PDB entry 6HV9 | electron microscopy, 4.98 A resolution (low resolution: residue-level contacts below are approximate; hydrogen-bond / salt-bridge calls are withheld) | chains C and F of the 16 polymer chains in the assembly

[Chain C]
Protein: DNA replication complex GINS protein PSF1
Organism: Saccharomyces cerevisiae
Reference sequence: A0A6A5Q203 (A0A6A5Q203_YEASX); numbering as in UniProt (aligned over 1-208)
Amino-acid sequence (208 residues; numbered 1 to 208; the number before each row is that of its first residue):
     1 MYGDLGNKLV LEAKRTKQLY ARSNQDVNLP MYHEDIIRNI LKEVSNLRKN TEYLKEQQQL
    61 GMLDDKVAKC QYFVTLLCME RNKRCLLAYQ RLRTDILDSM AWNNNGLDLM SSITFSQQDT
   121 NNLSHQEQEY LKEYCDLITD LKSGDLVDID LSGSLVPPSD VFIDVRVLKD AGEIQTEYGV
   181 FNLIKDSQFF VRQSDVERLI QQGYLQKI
Unresolved in the structure: 108-119, 174-175

[Chain F]
Protein: DNA replication complex GINS protein SLD5
Organism: Saccharomyces cerevisiae
Reference sequence: Q03406 (SLD5_YEAST); residues 1-294 here = UniProt positions 1-294
Amino-acid sequence (294 residues; numbered 1 to 294; the number before each row is that of its first residue):
     1 MDINIDDILA ELDKETTAVD STKITQGSSS TTHRDANTIV GSSLDLNDKT QIYVSPQQDF
    61 SDLMKSWKNE RCSPELLPYP HQLMKRLLNR ISMQSQLIEN ISMGFLDMQN ASNANPPMPN
   121 ESKLPLLCME TELERLKFVI RSYIRCRLSK IDKFSLYLRQ LNEDENSLIS LTDLLSKDEI
   181 KYHDTHSLIW LKLVNDSILK YMPEELQAIN DTEGSVNMID EPDWNKFVFI HVNGPPDGKW
   241 NEDPLLQENE FGKPCYTVTI PDLKEEVELT IGSIYVMRYE VIRDLLRDDK VALI
Unresolved in the structure: 1-53, 98, 111-120, 176, 239-247, 259, 294

[Interface between chain C and chain F]
Pairs across the interface - 36 pairs, chain C then chain F:
  Leu41(C) - Tyr201(F)
  Met79(C) - Leu206(F)
  Glu80(C) - Gly214(F)
  Lys83(C) - Leu206(F)
  Arg84(C) - Ser215(F)
  Arg84(C) - Asn217(F)
  Leu87(C) - Val194(F)
  Arg91(C) - Trp190(F)
  Thr94(C) - Trp190(F)
  Thr94(C) - Leu193(F)
  Gln126(C) - Leu193(F)
  Gln126(C) - Asp196(F)
  Gln126(C) - Ser197(F)
  Tyr130(C) - His186(F)
  Tyr130(C) - Ile189(F)
  Tyr130(C) - Trp190(F)
  Tyr130(C) - Leu193(F)
  Glu133(C) - Ile189(F)
  Tyr134(C) - Tyr182(F)
  Tyr134(C) - His186(F)
  Leu137(C) - Tyr182(F)
  Leu137(C) - Thr185(F)
  Leu141(C) - Asp178(F)
  Asp145(C) - Asp178(F)
  Val147(C) - Ile91(F)
  Asp148(C) - Lys137(F)
  Asp150(C) - Arg141(F)
  Leu151(C) - Leu148(F)
  Ser154(C) - Phe138(F)
  Ser154(C) - Arg141(F)
  Leu155(C) - Phe138(F)
  Val156(C) - Phe138(F)
  Pro157(C) - Phe138(F)
  Val161(C) - Leu127(F)
  Phe162(C) - Leu127(F)
  Arg192(C) - Leu127(F)
Also at the interface, not in a pair above, chain C (33 interface residues in all): Arg48, Leu76, Leu146, Ile149, Gly153, Pro158, Ser194
Also at the interface, not in a pair above, chain F (31 interface residues in all): Leu88, Glu130, Glu134, Arg135, Ile144, Asp152, Lys153, Pro203, Thr212, Val216

[Summary]
33 residues of chain C face 31 of chain F across their interface.
Here chain C is DNA replication complex GINS protein PSF1 and chain F is DNA replication complex GINS protein
SLD5, both from Saccharomyces cerevisiae. Entry 6HV9 (S. cerevisiae CMG-Pol epsilon-DNA) was determined by
electron microscopy (same publication as 6HV8).
